8FYC - chains J and E of the 11 polymer chains in the assembly; structure by electron microscopy, 4.10 A resolution (low resolution: residue-level contacts below are approximate; hydrogen-bond / salt-bridge calls are withheld).

[Chain J]
Molecule: DNA/RNA
Sequence (78 nucleotides; row label = number of the first residue in the row):
     1 TGCGCGTGGG ATCACCCCCG CTCGTGCGGG AAAGACAGTA ATGGATTCCT TTATTTTCGC
    61 CCTTTTACGC TTACTGAC
Not modelled in the structure: 1-7, 51-78

[Chain E]
Name: Cas1
Chain sequence (311 residues; each row starts with the number of its first residue):
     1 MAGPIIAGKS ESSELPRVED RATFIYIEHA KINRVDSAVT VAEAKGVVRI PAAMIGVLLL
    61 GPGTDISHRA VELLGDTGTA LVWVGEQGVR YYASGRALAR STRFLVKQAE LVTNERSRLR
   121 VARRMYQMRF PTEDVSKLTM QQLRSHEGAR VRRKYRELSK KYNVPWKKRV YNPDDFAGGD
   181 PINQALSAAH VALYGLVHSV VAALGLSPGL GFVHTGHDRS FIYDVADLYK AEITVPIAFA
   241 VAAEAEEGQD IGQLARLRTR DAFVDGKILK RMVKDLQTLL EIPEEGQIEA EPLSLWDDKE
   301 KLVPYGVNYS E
Not modelled in the structure: 1-19

[How chain J and chain E interact]
Contacting residue pairs (12; chain J residue first):
  DC36(J) with Gln141(E)
  DA37(J) with Gln141(E); Gln142(E); Ser145(E)
  DG38(J) with Gln142(E); Ser145(E); His146(E)
  DT39(J) with Arg153(E)
  DA40(J) with Arg152(E); Arg153(E); Arg156(E)
  DA41(J) with Arg156(E)

[In short]
Chain J and chain E form an interface of 6 and 7 residues respectively.
Here chain J is DNA/RNA and chain E is Cas1. Entry 8FYC (Cryo-EM structure of Cas1:Cas2-DEDDh:half-site
integration complex linear CRISPR repeat conformation) was determined by electron microscopy, deposited
together with 8FY9, 8FYA, 8FYB and 8FYD.
